Entry 5B2I (X-ray diffraction, 3.00 A resolution); this record covers chains D and J of the 10 polymer chains in the assembly.

== Chain D ==
Molecule: Histone H2B type 1-J
Source organism: Homo sapiens
Reference sequence: P06899 (H2B1J_HUMAN); residues -3 to 122 here correspond to UniProt positions 1-126 (UniProt number = residue number + 4)
Sequence (129 residues; numbered -6 to 122; the number before each row is that of its first residue; numbers below 1 keep their minus sign (Gly-6 is residue -6)):
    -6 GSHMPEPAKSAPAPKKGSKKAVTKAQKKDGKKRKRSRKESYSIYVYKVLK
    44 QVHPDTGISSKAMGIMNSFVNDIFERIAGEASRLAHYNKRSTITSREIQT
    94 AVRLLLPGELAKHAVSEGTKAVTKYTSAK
Not modelled in the structure: -6 to 25
Sequence notes: expression tag (-6 to -4)
Bound ions: Mn2+: Val45 (shared with 1 residue of chain E)

== Chain J ==
Molecule: 146-nt DNA strand
Source organism: Homo sapiens
Sequence (146 nucleotides; each row starts with the number of its first residue; numbers below 1 keep their minus sign (DA-73 is residue -73)):
   -73 ATCAATATCCACGTGCCAGTTATACCAAAAGTGTATTTGGAAACTCCTAA
   -23 CTGAAAAGGCATGTTCACGTGAATTCACGTGAACATGCCTTTTCAGTTAG
    27 GAGTTTCCAAATACACTTTTGGTATAACTGGCACGTGGATATTGAT
Bound ions: Mn2+ site 1: DG-3, DA-2; Mn2+ site 2: DT46, DG47

== Interface between chain D and chain J ==
Pairs across the interface (16; chain D residue first):
  Arg26(D) - DT-29(J)  hydrogen bond to the base
  Arg26(D) - DC-28(J)  hydrogen bond to the sugar
  Arg26(D) - DC-27(J)  phosphate contact
  Arg28(D) - DT-26(J)  hydrogen bond to the phosphate
  Arg28(D) - DA-25(J)  salt bridge to the phosphate
  Ser29(D) - DT49(J)  phosphate contact
  Arg30(D) - DG47(J)  base contact
  Arg30(D) - DG48(J)  hydrogen bond to the sugar
  Arg30(D) - DT49(J)  phosphate contact
  Lys31(D) - DG48(J)  phosphate contact
  Lys31(D) - DT49(J)  hydrogen bond to the phosphate
  Glu32(D) - DG48(J)  phosphate contact
  Ser33(D) - DG48(J)  phosphate contact
  Ile36(D) - DG47(J)  sugar contact
  Ile36(D) - DG48(J)  phosphate contact
  Tyr37(D) - DG47(J)  hydrogen bond to the phosphate
Other interface residues (no listed pair), chain D (11 interface residues in all): Lys27, Thr85
Other interface residues (no listed pair), chain J (9 interface residues in all): DA37

== Summary ==
Chain D and chain J form an interface of 11 and 9 residues respectively, with 6 hydrogen bonds and 1 salt
bridge. Among the polar pairs are Arg26(D)-DT-29(J), Arg26(D)-DC-28(J) and Arg30(D)-DG48(J). DG-3(J) and
DA-2(J) coordinate Mn2+ site 1. DT46(J) and DG47(J) coordinate Mn2+ site 2.
Here chain D is Histone H2B type 1-J and chain J is a 146-nt DNA strand, both from Homo sapiens. Entry 5B2I
(Human nucleosome containing CpG unmethylated DNA) was determined by X-ray diffraction together with 5B2J from
the same study.
